PDB entry 3I56 | X-ray diffraction, 2.90 A resolution | chains T and 0 of the 31 polymer chains in the assembly

# Chain T
Protein: 50S ribosomal protein L24P
Source organism: Haloarcula marismortui
UniProtKB: P10972 (RL24_HALMA); residues 0-119 here correspond to UniProt positions 1-120 (UniProt number = residue number + 1)
Sequence (120 residues; row label = number of the first residue in the row; numbering starts at 0):
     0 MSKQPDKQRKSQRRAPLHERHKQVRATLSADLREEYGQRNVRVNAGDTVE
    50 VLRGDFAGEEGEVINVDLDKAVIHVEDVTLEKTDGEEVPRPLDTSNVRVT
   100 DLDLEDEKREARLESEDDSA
Unresolved in the structure: 0
Ion coordination: Mg2+: Gln37, Leu112, Ser114; Na+: Ser94, Asn95 (shared with U308(0), C342(0) of chain 0)

# Chain 0
Molecule: 23S ribosomal RNA
Source organism: Haloarcula marismortui ATCC 43049
Sequence (2923 nucleotides; numbered 1 to 2923; the number before each row is that of its first residue):
     1 GUUGGCUACUAUGCCAGCUGGUGGAUUGCUCGGCUCAGGCGCUGAUGAAG
    51 GACGUGCCAAGCUGCGAUAAGCUGUGGGGAGCCGCACGGAGGCGAAGAAC
   101 CACAGAUUUCCGAAUGAGAAUCUCUCUAACAAUUGCUUCGCGCAAUGAGG
   151 AACCCCGAGAACUGAAACAUCUCAGUAUCGGGAGGAACAGAAAACGCAAC
   201 GUGAUGUCGUUAGUAACCGCGAGUGAACGCGAUACAGCCCAAACCGAAGC
   251 CCUCACGGGCAAUGUGGUGUCAGGGCUACCUCUCAUCAGCCGACCGUCUU
   301 CACGAAGUCUCUUGGAAUAGAGCGUGAUACAGGGUGACAACCCCGUACUG
   351 AAGACCAGUACGCUGUGCGGUAGUGCCAGAGUAGCGGGGGUUGGAUAUCC
   401 CUCGCGAAUAACGCAGGCAUCGACUGCGAAGGCUAAACACAACCUGAGAC
   451 CGAUAGUGAACAAGUAGUGUGAACGAACGCUGCAAAGUACCCUCAGAAGG
   501 GAGGCGAAAUAGAGCAUGAAAUCAGUUGGCGAUCGAGCGACAGGGCAUAC
   551 AAGGUCCCUUGACGAAUGACCGAGACGCGAGUCUCCAGUAAGACUCACGG
   601 GAAGCCGAUGUUCUGUCGUACGUUUUGAAAAACGAGCCAGGGAGUGUGUC
   651 UGUAUGGCAAGUCUAACCGGAGUAUCCGGGGAGGCACAGGGAAACCGACA
   701 UGGCCGCAGGGCUUUGCCCGAGGGCCGCCGUCUUCAAGGGCGGGGAGCCA
   751 UGUGGACACGACCCGAAUCCGGACGAUCUACGCAUGGACAAGAUGAAGCG
   801 UGCCGAAAGGCACGUGGAAGUCUGUUAGAGUUGGUGUCCUACAAUACCCU
   851 CUCGUGAUCUAUGUGUAGGGGUGAAAGGCCCAUCGAGUCCGGCAACAGCU
   901 GGUUCCAAUCGAAACAUGUCGAAGCAUGACCUCCGCCGAGGUAGUCUGUG
   951 AGGUAGAGCGACCGAUUGGUGUGUCCGCCUCCGAGAGGAGUCGGCACACC
  1001 UGUCAAACUCCAAACUUACAGACGCUGUUUGACGCGGGGAUUCCGGUGCG
  1051 CGGGGUAAGCCUGUGUACCAGGAGGGGAACAACCCAGAGAUAGGUUAAGG
  1101 UCCCCAAGUGUGGAUUAAGUGUAAUCCUCUGAAGGUGGUCUCGAGCCCUA
  1151 GACAGCCGGGAGGUGAGCUUAGAAGCAGCUACCCUCUAAGAAAAGCGUAA
  1201 CAGCUUACCGGCCGAGGUUUGAGGCGCCCAAAAUGAUCGGGACUCAAAUC
  1251 CACCACCGAGACCUGUCCGUACCACUCAUACUGGUAAUCGAGUAGAUUGG
  1301 CGCUCUAAUUGGAUGGAAGCAGGGGCGAGAGCUCCUGUGGACCGAUUAGU
  1351 GACGAAAAUCCUGGCCAUAGUAGCAGCGAUAGUCGGGUGAGAACCCCGAC
  1401 GGCCUAAUGGAUAAGGGUUCCUCAGCACUGCUGAUCAGCUGAGGGUUAGC
  1451 CGGUCCUAAGUCUCACCGCAACUCGACUGAGACGAAAUGGGAAACAGGUU
  1501 AAUAUUCCUGUGCCAUCAUGCAGUGAAAGUUGACGCCCUGGGGUCGAUCA
  1551 CGCCGGGCAUUCGCCCGGUCGAACCGUCCAACUCCGUGGAAGCCGUAAUG
  1601 GCAGGAAGCGGACGAACGGCGGCAUAGGGAAACGUGAUUCAACCUGGGGC
  1651 CCAUGAAAAGACGAGCAUGAUGUCCGUACCGAGAACCGACACAGGUGUCC
  1701 AUGGCGGCGAAAGCCAAGGCCUGUCGGGAGCAACCAACGUUAGGGAAUUC
  1751 GGCAAGUUAGUCCCGUACCUUCGGAAGAAGGGAUGCCUGCUCCGGAACGG
  1801 AGCAGGUCGCAGUGACUCGGAAGCUCGGACUGUCUAGUAACAACAUAGGU
  1851 GACCGCAAAUCCGCAAGGACUCGUACGGUCACUGAAUCCUGCCCAGUGCA
  1901 GGUAUCUGAACACCUCGUACAAGAGGACGAAGGACCUGUCAACGGCGGGG
  1951 GUAACUAUGACCCUCUUAAGGUAGCGUAGUACCUUGCCGCAUCAGUAGCG
  2001 GCUUGCAUGAAUGGAUUAACCAGAGCUUCACUGUCCCAACGUUGGGCCCG
  2051 GUGAACUGUACAUUCCAGUGCGGAGUCUGGAGACACCCAGGGGGAAGCAA
  2101 AGACCCUAUGGAGCUUUACUGCAGGCUGUCGCUGAGACGUGGUCGCCGAU
  2151 GUGCAGCAUAGGUAGGAGUCGUUACAGAGGUACCCGCGCUAGCGGGCCAC
  2201 CCAGACAACAGUGAAAUACUACCCGUCGGUGACUGCGACUCUCACUCCGG
  2251 GAGGAGGACACCGAUAGCCGGGCAGUUUGACUGGGGCGGUACGCGCUCGA
  2301 AAAGAUAUCGAGCGCGCCCUAUGGUCAUCUCAGCCGGGACAGAGACCCGG
  2351 CGAAGAGUGCAAGAGCAAAAGAUGACUUGACAGUGUUCUUCCCAACGAGG
  2401 AACGCUGACGCGAAAGCGUGGUCUAGCGAACCAAUUAGCCUGCUUGAUGC
  2451 GGGCAAUUGAUGACAGAAAAGCUACCCUAGGGAUAACAGAGUCGUCACUC
  2501 GCAAGAGCACAUAUCGACCGAGUGGCUUGCUACCUCGAUGUCGGUUCCCU
  2551 CCAUCCUGCCCGUGCAGAAGCGGGCAAGGGUGAGGUUGUUCGCCUAUUAA
  2601 AGGAGGUCGUGAGCUGGGUUUAGACCGUCGUGAGACAGGUCGGCUGCUAU
  2651 CUACUGGGUGUGUAAUGGUGUCUGACAAGAACGACCGUAUAGUACGAGAG
  2701 GAACUACGGUUGGUGGCCACUGGUGUACCGGUUGUUCGAGAGAGCACGUG
  2751 CCGGGUAGCCACGCCACACGGGGUAAGAGCUGAACGCAUCUAAGCUCGAA
  2801 ACCCACUUGGAAAAGAGACACCGCCGAGGUCCCGCGUACAAGACGCGGUC
  2851 GAUAGACUCGGGGUGUGCGCGUCGAGGUAACGAGACGUUAAGCCCACGAG
  2901 CACUAACAGACCAAAGCCAUCAU
Unresolved in the structure: 1-9, 126-127, 715, 971-998, 1560, 1952-1963, 2137-2236, 2339-2343, 2665-2666, 2915-2923
Modified residues: 1MA (6-hydro-1-methyladenosine-5'-monophosphate) at position 628, OMU (o2'-methyluridine 5'-monophosphate) at position 2587, OMG (o2'-methylguanosine-5'-monophosphate) at position 2588, UR3 (3-methyluridine-5'-monophoshate) at position 2619, PSU (pseudouridine-5'-monophosphate) at position 2621
Ion coordination: Na+ site 1 near U12 (its only coordinating residue here); Mg2+ site 1 near G28 (its only coordinating residue here); Na+ site 2 near C40 (its only coordinating residue here); Na+ site 3 near G56 (its only coordinating residue here); Na+ site 4 near U108 (its only coordinating residue here); Mg2+ site 2 near U115 (its only coordinating residue here); Na+ site 5 near C141 (its only coordinating residue here); Na+ site 6 near U146 (its only coordinating residue here); Mg2+ site 3: C162, U2276; Na+ site 7: A165, A166; Mg2+ site 4: A166, G219; Mg2+ site 5: A167, C168; 45 more Na+ sites not listed; 67 more Mg2+ sites not listed; 16 more Sr2+ sites not listed
Ligand contacts: troleandomycin (TAO): C839, A2099, A2100, A2103, A2538, G2540, U2645, G2646

# How chain T and chain 0 interact
Contacting residue pairs - 111 pairs, chain T then chain 0:
  Ser1(T) with A331(0), base contact; G446(0), phosphate contact; A447(0), hydrogen bond to the phosphate
  Lys2(T) with G332(0), hydrogen bond to the sugar; A447(0), hydrogen bond to the phosphate; G448(0), salt bridge to the phosphate
  Gln3(T) with G332(0), sugar contact; A447(0), base contact; G448(0), hydrogen bond to the base
  Pro4(T) with G332(0), sugar contact; G333(0), sugar contact
  Asp5(T) with U30(0), hydrogen bond to the sugar; C31(0), phosphate contact
  Lys6(T) with G446(0), salt bridge to the phosphate
  Gln7(T) with G332(0), hydrogen bond to the base; G333(0), sugar contact
  Arg8(T) with U30(0), salt bridge to the phosphate; C31(0), salt bridge to the phosphate; G333(0), phosphate contact; G334(0), salt bridge to the phosphate
  Lys9(T) with G32(0), salt bridge to the phosphate
  Gln11(T) with G333(0), sugar contact; G334(0), sugar contact; C344(0), base contact
  Arg12(T) with C31(0), salt bridge to the phosphate
  Arg13(T) with C31(0), hydrogen bond to the phosphate; G32(0), salt bridge to the phosphate
  Pro15(T) with C100(0), sugar contact; C101(0), sugar contact
  Leu16(T) with C82(0), phosphate contact; C83(0), phosphate contact; A99(0), sugar contact; C100(0), sugar contact
  His17(T) with G77(0), base contact; A99(0), base contact; C100(0), hydrogen bond to the sugar; C101(0), sugar contact
  His20(T) with G78(0), sugar contact; G79(0), sugar contact; A99(0), hydrogen bond to the base
  Lys21(T) with C343(0), sugar contact; C344(0), sugar contact; G345(0), salt bridge to the phosphate
  Arg24(T) with C343(0), sugar contact; C344(0), salt bridge to the phosphate
  Thr26(T) with C342(0), phosphate contact; C343(0), hydrogen bond to the phosphate
  Arg32(T) with U308(0), salt bridge to the phosphate
  Arg38(T) with A306(0), salt bridge to the phosphate; G307(0), salt bridge to the phosphate; U308(0), salt bridge to the phosphate; C343(0), phosphate contact
  Asn39(T) with C343(0), phosphate contact; C344(0), hydrogen bond to the phosphate
  Arg41(T) with A80(0), sugar contact; G81(0), salt bridge to the phosphate
  Val42(T) with G81(0), phosphate contact
  Asn43(T) with A80(0), hydrogen bond to the phosphate; G81(0), phosphate contact
  Ala44(T) with G81(0), hydrogen bond to the phosphate
  Leu51(T) with U308(0), base contact; C309(0), phosphate contact
  Arg52(T) with U308(0), hydrogen bond to the base; A316(0), phosphate contact; A317(0), phosphate contact; U318(0), salt bridge to the phosphate
  Gly53(T) with G336(0), base contact
  Asp54(T) with G315(0), hydrogen bond to the sugar; A316(0), sugar contact; G336(0), hydrogen bond to the base
  Val65(T) with G81(0), sugar contact; C82(0), phosphate contact
  Leu67(T) with G81(0), phosphate contact; C82(0), hydrogen bond to the phosphate
  Lys69(T) with C87(0), base contact
  Leu79(T) with A484(0), sugar contact; A486(0), sugar contact
  Glu80(T) with A486(0), hydrogen bond to the sugar
  Lys81(T) with A486(0), salt bridge to the phosphate; G487(0), phosphate contact
  Thr82(T) with G487(0), hydrogen bond to the phosphate; U488(0), sugar contact; A489(0), base contact; G504(0), sugar contact
  Asp83(T) with A489(0), sugar contact
  Val87(T) with A486(0), phosphate contact
  Arg89(T) with G336(0), base contact; C483(0), hydrogen bond to the base; A484(0), hydrogen bond to the sugar
  Pro90(T) with A484(0), sugar contact; A485(0), phosphate contact
  Asp92(T) with U335(0), sugar contact
  Ser94(T) with U308(0), base contact; G334(0), hydrogen bond to the base; C342(0), hydrogen bond to the sugar; C343(0), sugar contact
  Asn95(T) with U308(0), base contact; U335(0), hydrogen bond to the sugar; G336(0), hydrogen bond to the phosphate
  Arg97(T) with U308(0), salt bridge to the phosphate; C309(0), salt bridge to the phosphate
  Asp105(T) with A95(0), base contact; G97(0), hydrogen bond to the base
  Lys107(T) with G79(0), base contact; G97(0), base contact
  Arg111(T) with G79(0), salt bridge to the phosphate; A80(0), salt bridge to the phosphate
  Asp116(T) with C303(0), sugar contact
  Asp117(T) with C303(0), phosphate contact
  Ser118(T) with C303(0), hydrogen bond to the phosphate; G304(0), hydrogen bond to the phosphate
Interface residues without a listed pair, chain T (57 interface residues in all): Glu18, Ala25, Asp66, Asp68, Glu106, Arg108
Interface residues without a listed pair, chain 0 (51 interface residues in all): C85, C301, A302, G452

# In short
The interface between chain T and chain 0 involves 57 residues on one side and 51 on the other; the contacts
include 28 hydrogen bonds and 21 salt bridges. Among the polar pairs are Gln3(T)-G448(0), Gln7(T)-G332(0) and
His20(T)-A99(0). Bound to chain 0: troleandomycin.
Chain T is 50S ribosomal protein L24P (Haloarcula marismortui) and chain 0 is 23S ribosomal RNA (Haloarcula
marismortui ATCC 43049); the structure, Co-crystal structure of Triacetyloleandomcyin Bound to the Large
Ribosomal Subunit, was determined by X-ray diffraction together with 3I55 from the same study.
